Entry 5CPI (X-ray diffraction, 2.90 A resolution); this record covers chains C and J of the 10 polymer chains in the assembly.

[Chain C]
Protein: Histone H2A type 1-B/E
Organism: Homo sapiens
Reference sequence: P04908 (H2A1B_HUMAN); residues 0-129 here correspond to UniProt positions 1-130 (UniProt number = residue number + 1)
Sequence (133 residues; numbered -3 to 129; the number before each row is that of its first residue; numbers below 1 keep their minus sign (Gly-3 is residue -3)):
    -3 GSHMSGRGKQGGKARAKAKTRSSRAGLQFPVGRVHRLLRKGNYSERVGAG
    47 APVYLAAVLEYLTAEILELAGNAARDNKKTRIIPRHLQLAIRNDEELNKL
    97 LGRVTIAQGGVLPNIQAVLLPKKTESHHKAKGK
Unresolved in the structure: -3 to 10, 119-129
Differences from the reference sequence: expression tag (-3 to -1)
Swiss-Prot annotation at these positions:
  - modified residue: Ser1 (N-acetylserine), Arg3 (Citrulline), Lys5 (N6-(2-hydroxyisobutyryl)lysine), Lys9 (N6-(2-hydroxyisobutyryl)lysine), Lys13 (N6-(beta-hydroxybutyryl)lysine), Lys36 (N6-(2-hydroxyisobutyryl)lysine), Lys74 (N6-(2-hydroxyisobutyryl)lysine), Lys75 (N6-(2-hydroxyisobutyryl)lysine), Lys95 (N6-(2-hydroxyisobutyryl)lysine), Gln104 (N5-methylglutamine), Lys118 (N6-(2-hydroxyisobutyryl)lysine), Lys119 (N6-crotonyllysine), Thr120 (Phosphothreonine), Lys125 (N6-crotonyllysine)
  - cross-link (Glycyl lysine isopeptide (Lys-Gly)): Lys13 (interchain with G-Cter in ubiquitin), Lys15 (interchain with G-Cter in ubiquitin), Lys119 (interchain with G-Cter in ubiquitin)

[Chain J]
Molecule: 146-nt DNA strand
Sequence (146 nucleotides; numbered 1 to 146; the number before each row is that of its first residue):
     1 ATCAGATTCCATTCGAATCCATTCGAAAATGATTACATTCGAATCCATTC
    51 GAAGATTCCATTTGAGCCTGTTCGAAAATTCCATTTGAGTCCAACCAATG
   101 ATTCCATTCATTTCCATTCAATGATTCCATTCGAATCCATTTGGAT

[How chain C and chain J interact]
Pairs across the interface (15):
  Thr16(C) with DA121(J), sugar contact
  Pro26(C) with DT122(J), phosphate contact
  Arg29(C) with DT122(J), phosphate contact; DG123(J), salt bridge to the phosphate
  Arg42(C) with DT112(J), phosphate contact; DT113(J), hydrogen bond to the sugar
  Val43(C) with DT112(J), sugar contact; DT113(J), hydrogen bond to the phosphate
  Gly44(C) with DT112(J), phosphate contact
  Ala45(C) with DT112(J), hydrogen bond to the phosphate
  Lys75(C) with DC132(J), phosphate contact
  Thr76(C) with DT131(J), sugar contact; DC132(J), hydrogen bond to the phosphate
  Arg77(C) with DT131(J), hydrogen bond to the sugar; DC132(J), hydrogen bond to the phosphate
Interface residues without a listed pair, chain C (13 interface residues in all): Arg11, Lys13, Glu41
Interface residues without a listed pair, chain J (9 interface residues in all): DT118, DA120

[In short]
13 residues of chain C and 9 residues of chain J are in contact, with 6 hydrogen bonds and 1 salt bridge.
Among the polar pairs are Arg42(C)-DT113(J), Arg77(C)-DT131(J) and Val43(C)-DT113(J).
Here chain C is Histone H2A type 1-B/E (Homo sapiens) and chain J is a 146-nt DNA strand. Entry 5CPI
(Nucleosome containing unmethylated Sat2R DNA) was determined by X-ray diffraction together with 5CPJ and 5CPK
from the same study.
